Entry 5ZLT (X-ray diffraction, 2.50 A resolution); this record covers chains C and D of the 4 polymer chains in the assembly.

Chain C (and D):
Name: GDP/UDP-N,N'-diacetylbacillosamine 2-epimerase (Hydrolyzing)
From: Acinetobacter baumannii
Notes: EC 3.2.1.184; chain D of this document is another copy of the same molecule, construct and numbering; everything in this record applies to it too
Reference sequence: A0A154EJU5 (A0A154EJU5_ACIBA); residue numbers follow UniProt; this construct covers 1-378
Amino-acid sequence (380 residues; each row starts with the number of its first residue):
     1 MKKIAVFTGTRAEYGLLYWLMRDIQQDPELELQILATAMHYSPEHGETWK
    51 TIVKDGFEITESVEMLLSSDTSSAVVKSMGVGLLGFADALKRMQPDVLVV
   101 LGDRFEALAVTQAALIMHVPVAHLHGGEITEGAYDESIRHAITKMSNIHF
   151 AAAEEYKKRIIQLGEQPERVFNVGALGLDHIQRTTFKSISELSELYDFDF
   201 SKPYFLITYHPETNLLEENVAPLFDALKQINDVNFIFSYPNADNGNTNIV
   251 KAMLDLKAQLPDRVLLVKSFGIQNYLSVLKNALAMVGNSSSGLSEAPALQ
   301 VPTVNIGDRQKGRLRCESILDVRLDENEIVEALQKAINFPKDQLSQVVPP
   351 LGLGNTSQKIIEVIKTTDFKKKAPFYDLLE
Not modelled in the structure: 340-348, 380 (chain D: 340-352, 380)
Differences from the reference sequence: expression tag (379-380)

Interface between chain C and chain D:
Pairs across the interface (84):
  Ser72(C) - Ile116(D)
  Ser72(C) - Met117(D)
  Ser73(C) - Ala87(D)  hydrogen bond (side chain-backbone)
  Ser73(C) - Met117(D)
  Val75(C) - Ile116(D)  hydrophobic
  Val76(C) - Leu83(D)
  Val76(C) - Ala87(D)  hydrophobic
  Val76(C) - Ala113(D)
  Val76(C) - Ile116(D)  hydrophobic
  Val76(C) - Met117(D)  hydrophobic
  Lys77(C) - Leu84(D)
  Lys77(C) - Ala87(D)
  Lys77(C) - Asp88(D)  salt bridge
  Met79(C) - Leu83(D)  hydrophobic
  Met79(C) - Gln112(D)
  Met79(C) - Ile116(D)  hydrophobic
  Gly80(C) - Gly80(D)
  Gly80(C) - Leu83(D)
  Leu83(C) - Val76(D)
  Leu83(C) - Met79(D)  hydrophobic
  Leu83(C) - Gly80(D)
  Leu83(C) - Leu83(D)  hydrophobic
  Leu84(C) - Lys77(D)
  Leu84(C) - Leu84(D)  hydrophobic
  Ala87(C) - Ser73(D)
  Ala87(C) - Val76(D)  hydrophobic
  Ala87(C) - Lys77(D)
  Asp88(C) - Lys77(D)  salt bridge
  Phe105(C) - Ile116(D)  hydrophobic
  Leu108(C) - Gln112(D)
  Leu108(C) - Met145(D)  hydrophobic
  Gln112(C) - Met79(D)
  Gln112(C) - Leu108(D)
  Gln112(C) - Gln112(D)  hydrogen bond
  Ala113(C) - Val76(D)  hydrophobic
  Leu115(C) - Tyr134(D)
  Leu115(C) - Ile138(D)  hydrophobic
  Ile116(C) - Ser72(D)
  Ile116(C) - Val75(D)  hydrophobic
  Ile116(C) - Val76(D)  hydrophobic
  Ile116(C) - Tyr134(D)  hydrophobic
  Met117(C) - Ser72(D)
  Met117(C) - Ser73(D)
  Met117(C) - Val76(D)  hydrophobic
  His118(C) - Thr213(D)  hydrogen bond (side chain-backbone)
  Ile129(C) - Phe375(D)  hydrophobic
  Ala133(C) - His118(D)
  Tyr134(C) - Leu115(D)
  Tyr134(C) - Ile116(D)
  Tyr134(C) - His118(D)
  Glu136(C) - Phe375(D)
  Ser137(C) - Lys144(D)  hydrogen bond (side chain-backbone)
  Ser137(C) - Lys372(D)
  Ile138(C) - Leu115(D)  hydrophobic
  His140(C) - Lys144(D)
  His140(C) - Phe375(D)
  Ala141(C) - Ala141(D)
  Lys144(C) - Ser137(D)  hydrogen bond (backbone-side chain)
  Lys144(C) - His140(D)
  Lys144(C) - Leu163(D)
  Met145(C) - Ser137(D)
  Arg159(C) - Phe375(D)
  Arg159(C) - Asp377(D)  salt bridge
  Gln162(C) - Gln162(D)  hydrogen bond (side chain-backbone)
  Gln162(C) - Gly164(D)
  Gln162(C) - Phe375(D)
  Gln162(C) - Tyr376(D)  hydrogen bond (side chain-backbone)
  Gln162(C) - Asp377(D)
  Gln162(C) - Leu378(D)  hydrogen bond (side chain-backbone)
  Leu163(C) - Leu163(D)
  Leu163(C) - Phe375(D)  hydrophobic
  Lys371(C) - Asn214(D)
  Lys372(C) - Ser137(D)
  Pro374(C) - Glu131(D)
  Phe375(C) - Ile129(D)  hydrophobic
  Phe375(C) - Glu136(D)
  Phe375(C) - His140(D)
  Phe375(C) - Arg159(D)
  Phe375(C) - Gln162(D)
  Tyr376(C) - Gln162(D)  hydrogen bond (backbone-side chain)
  Asp377(C) - Arg159(D)  salt bridge
  Asp377(C) - Gln162(D)
  Leu378(C) - Gln162(D)  hydrogen bond (backbone-side chain)
  Leu378(C) - Leu378(D)  hydrophobic
Interface residues without a listed pair, chain C (41 interface residues in all): Val81, Gly164
Interface residues without a listed pair, chain D (44 interface residues in all): Val81, Lys91, Phe105, Ile161, Leu216

Summary:
Chain C and chain D form an interface of 41 and 44 residues respectively; the contacts include 10 hydrogen
bonds and 4 salt bridges. Among the polar pairs are Lys77(C)-Asp88(D), Arg159(C)-Asp377(D) and
Ser73(C)-Ala87(D).
Both chains are GDP/UDP-N,N'-diacetylbacillosamine 2-epimerase (Hydrolyzing) (Acinetobacter baumannii). Entry
5ZLT (Crystal structure of UDP-GlcNAc 2-epimerase NeuC complexed with UDP) was determined by X-ray diffraction
together with 5XVS from the same study.
